Entry 7U80 (X-ray diffraction, 1.83 A resolution); this record covers chains A and P of the 3 polymer chains in the assembly.

== Chain A ==
Protein: DNA polymerase eta
From: Homo sapiens
Notes: EC 2.7.7.7
UniProtKB: Q9Y253 (POLH_HUMAN); residue numbers follow UniProt; this construct covers 1-432
Amino-acid sequence (435 residues; each row starts with the number of its first residue; numbers below 1 keep their minus sign (Gly-2 is residue -2)):
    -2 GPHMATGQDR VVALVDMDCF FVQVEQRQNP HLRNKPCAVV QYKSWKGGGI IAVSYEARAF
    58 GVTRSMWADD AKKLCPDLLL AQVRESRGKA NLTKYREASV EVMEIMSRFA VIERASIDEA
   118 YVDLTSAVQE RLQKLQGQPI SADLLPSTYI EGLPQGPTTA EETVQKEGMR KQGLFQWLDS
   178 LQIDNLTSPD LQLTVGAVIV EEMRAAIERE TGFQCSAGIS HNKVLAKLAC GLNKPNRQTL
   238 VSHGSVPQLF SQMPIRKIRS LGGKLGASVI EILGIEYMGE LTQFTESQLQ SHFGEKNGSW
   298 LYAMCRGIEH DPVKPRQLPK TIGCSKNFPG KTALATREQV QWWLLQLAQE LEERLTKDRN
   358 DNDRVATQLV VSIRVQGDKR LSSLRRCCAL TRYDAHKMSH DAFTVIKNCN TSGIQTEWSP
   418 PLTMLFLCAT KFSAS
Unresolved in the structure: 155-159
Sequence notes: expression tag (-2 to 0)
Ion coordination: Mn2+ site 1: Asp13, Asp115, Glu116 (together with XG4) (shared with DT8(P) of chain P); Mn2+ site 2: Asp13, Met14 (together with XG4)
Small-molecule neighbours: XG4 (2'-deoxy-5'-O-[(R)-hydroxy{[(R)-hydroxy(phosphonooxy)phosphoryl]amino}phosphoryl]guanosine): Asp13, Met14, Asp15, Cys16, Phe17, Phe18, Gln38, Ile48, Ala49, Tyr52, Arg55, Arg61, Leu89, Ile114, Asp115, Lys231
Swiss-Prot annotation at these positions:
  - binding site (Mg(2+)): Asp13, Met14, Asp115, Glu116
  - binding site (Mn(2+)): Asp13, Met14, Asp115, Glu116
  - binding site (a 2'-deoxyribonucleoside 5'-triphosphate): Arg61
  - natural variant: Val37 (deletion: In XPV), Leu75 (deletion: In XPV), Arg93 (R93P: In XPV), Arg111 (R111H: In XPV), Thr122 (T122P: In XPV), Gly153 (G153D: In a breast cancer sample), Thr191 (T191P: In XPV), Gly263 (G263V: In XPV), Val266 (V266D: In XPV), Gly295 (G295R: In XPV), Arg361 (R361S: In XPV)
  - mutagenesis: Tyr52 (Y52A/F: Reduces DNA polymerase activity; Y52E: Reduces DNA polymerase activity. Increases fidelity of replication and reduces translesion bypass), Arg61 (R61A: Reduces enzymatic activity by two-thirds), Ser62 (S62G: Increased DNA polymerase activity and translesion bypass compared to wild-type), Ala68 (A68S/V: Severe reduction in thymine dimer translesion bypass), Asn324 to Pro326 (Reduces binding to chromatin and to monoubiquitinated PCNA. Abolishes binding to monoubiquitinated PCNA; when associated with 705-E--H-713 Del)

== Chain P ==
Molecule: 8-nt DNA strand
Sequence (8 nucleotides; numbered 1 to 8; the number before each row is that of its first residue):
     1 AGCGTCAT
Ion coordination: Mn2+: DT8 (together with XG4) (shared with Asp13(A), Asp115(A), Glu116(A) of chain A)

== How chain A and chain P interact ==
Pairs across the interface (23; chain A residue first):
  Arg61(A) - DT8(P)  base contact
  Ser113(A) - DT8(P)  phosphate contact
  Asp115(A) - DT8(P)  phosphate contact
  Glu116(A) - DT8(P)  phosphate contact
  Lys224(A) - DT8(P)  phosphate contact
  Arg256(A) - DA7(P)  hydrogen bond to the phosphate
  Arg256(A) - DT8(P)  salt bridge to the phosphate
  Ser257(A) - DC6(P)  phosphate contact
  Ser257(A) - DA7(P)  hydrogen bond to the phosphate
  Leu258(A) - DA7(P)  phosphate contact
  Gly259(A) - DA7(P)  hydrogen bond to the phosphate
  Gly260(A) - DC6(P)  phosphate contact
  Gly260(A) - DA7(P)  hydrogen bond to the phosphate
  Lys261(A) - DT5(P)  salt bridge to the phosphate
  Lys261(A) - DC6(P)  hydrogen bond to the phosphate
  Leu262(A) - DC6(P)  hydrogen bond to the phosphate
  Arg377(A) - DG4(P)  salt bridge to the phosphate
  Leu381(A) - DC3(P)  phosphate contact
  Arg382(A) - DG2(P)  sugar contact
  Arg382(A) - DC3(P)  hydrogen bond to the phosphate
  Arg382(A) - DG4(P)  hydrogen bond to the base
  Arg383(A) - DG2(P)  phosphate contact
  Cys384(A) - DG2(P)  hydrogen bond to the phosphate
Other interface residues (no listed pair), chain A (21 interface residues in all): Ile255, Leu378, Ser379, Ser380
Other interface residues (no listed pair), chain P (8 interface residues in all): DA1

== In short ==
21 residues of chain A and 8 residues of chain P are in contact; the contacts include 9 hydrogen bonds and 3
salt bridges. Polar contacts include Arg382(A)-DG4(P), Arg256(A)-DA7(P) and Ser257(A)-DA7(P). Bound to chain
A: compound XG4.
Chain A is DNA polymerase eta (Homo sapiens) and chain P is an 8-nt DNA strand; the structure, Human DNA
polymerase eta-DNA-dGMPNPP ternary mismatch complex in 0.25 mM Mn2+ for 600s, was determined by X-ray
diffraction together with 7U72, 7U73, 7U74, 7U75, 7U76, 7U77 and 26 further entries from the same study.
